8G4W - chains R and J of the 8 polymer chains in the assembly; structure by electron microscopy, 3.80 A resolution.

[Chain R]
Molecule: 47-nt RNA strand
Source organism: Escherichia coli
Sequence (47 nucleotides; row label = number of the first residue in the row):
     1 GCAGAGGUUC UAGCUACACC CUCUAUAAAA AACUAAGGAC CACACGA
Bound ions: Mg2+: A47 (shared with Asp460(J), Asp462(J), Asp464(J) of chain J)
Ligand contacts: 7-deaza-7-aminomethyl-guanine (PRF): G7, U8, G13, C14, A18, C19, C20, A30, A31, A32

[Chain J]
Protein: DNA-directed RNA polymerase subunit beta'
Source organism: Escherichia coli
UniProtKB: C3SIA2 (C3SIA2_ECOLX); numbering as in UniProt (aligned over 16-1373)
Amino-acid sequence (1358 residues; numbered 16 to 1373; the number before each row is that of its first residue):
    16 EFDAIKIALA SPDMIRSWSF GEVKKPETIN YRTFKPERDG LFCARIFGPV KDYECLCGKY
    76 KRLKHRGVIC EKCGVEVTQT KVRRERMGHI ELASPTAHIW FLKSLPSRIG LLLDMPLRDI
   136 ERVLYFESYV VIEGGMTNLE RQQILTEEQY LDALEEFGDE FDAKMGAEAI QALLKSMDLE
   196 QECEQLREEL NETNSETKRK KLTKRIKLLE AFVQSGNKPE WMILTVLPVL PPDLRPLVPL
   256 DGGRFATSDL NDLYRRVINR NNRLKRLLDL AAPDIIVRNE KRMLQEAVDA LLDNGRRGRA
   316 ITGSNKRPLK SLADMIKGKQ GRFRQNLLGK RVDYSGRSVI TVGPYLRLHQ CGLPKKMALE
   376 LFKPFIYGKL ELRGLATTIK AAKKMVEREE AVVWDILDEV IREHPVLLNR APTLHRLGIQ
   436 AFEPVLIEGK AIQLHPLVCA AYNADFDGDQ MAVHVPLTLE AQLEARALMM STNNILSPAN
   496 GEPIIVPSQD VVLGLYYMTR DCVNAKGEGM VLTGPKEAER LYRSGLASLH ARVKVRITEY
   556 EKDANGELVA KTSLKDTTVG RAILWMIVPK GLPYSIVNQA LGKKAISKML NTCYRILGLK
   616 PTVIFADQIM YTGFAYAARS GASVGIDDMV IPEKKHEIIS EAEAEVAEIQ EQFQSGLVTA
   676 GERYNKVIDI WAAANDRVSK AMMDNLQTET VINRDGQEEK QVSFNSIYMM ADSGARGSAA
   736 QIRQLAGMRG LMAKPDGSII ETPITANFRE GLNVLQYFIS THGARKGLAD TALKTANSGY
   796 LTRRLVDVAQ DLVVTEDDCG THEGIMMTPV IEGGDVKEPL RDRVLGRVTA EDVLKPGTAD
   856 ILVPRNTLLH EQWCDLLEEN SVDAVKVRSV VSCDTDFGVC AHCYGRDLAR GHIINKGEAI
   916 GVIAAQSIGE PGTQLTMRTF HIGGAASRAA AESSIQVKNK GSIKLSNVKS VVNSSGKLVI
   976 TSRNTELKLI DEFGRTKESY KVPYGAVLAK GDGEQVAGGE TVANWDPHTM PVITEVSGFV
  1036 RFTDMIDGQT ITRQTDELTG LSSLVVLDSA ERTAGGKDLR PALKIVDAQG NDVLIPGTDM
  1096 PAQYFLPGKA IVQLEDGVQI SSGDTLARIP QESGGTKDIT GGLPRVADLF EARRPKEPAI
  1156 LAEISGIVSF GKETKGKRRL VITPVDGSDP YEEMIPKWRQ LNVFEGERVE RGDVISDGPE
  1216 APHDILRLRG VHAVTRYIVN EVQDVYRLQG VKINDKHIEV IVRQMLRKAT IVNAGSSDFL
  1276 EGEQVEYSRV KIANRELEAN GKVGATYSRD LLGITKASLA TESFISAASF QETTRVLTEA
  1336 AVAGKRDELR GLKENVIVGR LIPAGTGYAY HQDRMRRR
Unresolved in the structure: 934-947, 1127-1133
Bound ions: Mg2+: Asp460, Asp462, Asp464 (shared with A47(R) of chain R)
Reported in the primary citation:
  - binding site for the 47-nt RNA strand (chain R): Lys79

[How chain R and chain J interact]
Residue-residue contacts (43; chain R residue first):
  G4(R) - Lys79(J)  salt bridge to the phosphate
  C10(R) - Thr393(J)  base contact
  C10(R) - Lys395(J)  base contact
  A12(R) - Lys395(J)  base contact
  C14(R) - Arg77(J)  hydrogen bond to the base
  C14(R) - Leu78(J)  base contact
  C14(R) - Lys79(J)  hydrogen bond to the base
  U15(R) - Tyr68(J)  sugar contact
  U15(R) - Arg77(J)  salt bridge to the phosphate
  U15(R) - Arg81(J)  hydrogen bond to the sugar
  U15(R) - Gln94(J)  sugar contact
  A16(R) - Asp67(J)  phosphate contact
  A16(R) - Tyr68(J)  phosphate contact
  A16(R) - Arg77(J)  phosphate contact
  A16(R) - Gln94(J)  hydrogen bond to the phosphate
  C17(R) - Gln94(J)  phosphate contact
  C17(R) - Lys96(J)  salt bridge to the phosphate
  A32(R) - Thr392(J)  phosphate contact
  C33(R) - Glu386(J)  phosphate contact
  C33(R) - Thr392(J)  phosphate contact
  C33(R) - Thr393(J)  phosphate contact
  U34(R) - Ile394(J)  phosphate contact
  U34(R) - Lys395(J)  hydrogen bond to the sugar
  A35(R) - Lys395(J)  hydrogen bond to the base
  A35(R) - Lys398(J)  base contact
  G37(R) - Val253(J)  hydrogen bond to the sugar
  G38(R) - Pro251(J)  phosphate contact
  G38(R) - Val253(J)  phosphate contact
  G38(R) - Pro254(J)  base contact
  G38(R) - Leu255(J)  base contact
  A39(R) - Asp256(J)  hydrogen bond to the base
  A39(R) - Thr262(J)  hydrogen bond to the base
  A39(R) - Asp264(J)  hydrogen bond to the sugar
  C40(R) - Arg322(J)  hydrogen bond to the base
  C40(R) - Lys325(J)  hydrogen bond to the phosphate
  C41(R) - Arg322(J)  hydrogen bond to the sugar
  C41(R) - Lys325(J)  salt bridge to the phosphate
  C41(R) - Gln335(J)  phosphate contact
  G46(R) - Gly463(J)  sugar contact
  A47(R) - Arg425(J)  hydrogen bond to the phosphate
  A47(R) - Asp462(J)  phosphate contact
  A47(R) - Asp464(J)  hydrogen bond to the sugar
  A47(R) - Gln465(J)  sugar contact
Other interface residues (no listed pair), chain R (19 interface residues in all): G1

[Overview]
The interface between chain R and chain J involves 19 residues on one side and 29 on the other, with 15
hydrogen bonds and 4 salt bridges. Among the polar pairs are C14(R)-Arg77(J), C14(R)-Lys79(J) and
A35(R)-Lys395(J). Ligands of chain R: 7-deaza-7-aminomethyl-guanine. From the paper: a binding site for the
47-nt RNA strand (chain R) at Lys79(J).
Chain R is a 47-nt RNA strand and chain J is DNA-directed RNA polymerase subunit beta', both from Escherichia
coli; the structure, Cryo-EM consensus structure of Escherichia coli que-PEC (paused elongation complex) RNA
Polymerase plus preQ1 ligand, was determined by electron microscopy (same publication as 8F3C, 8G00, 8G1S,
8G2W, 8G7E and 8G8Z).
